Entry 5GRF (X-ray diffraction, 2.50 A resolution); this record covers chains A and B.

# Chain A
Molecule: Isocitrate dehydrogenase [NAD] subunit alpha, mitochondrial
Source organism: Homo sapiens
Notes: EC 1.1.1.41
UniProtKB: P50213 (IDH3A_HUMAN); residues 1-339 here correspond to UniProt positions 28-366 (UniProt number = residue number + 27)
Sequence (339 residues; row label = number of the first residue in the row):
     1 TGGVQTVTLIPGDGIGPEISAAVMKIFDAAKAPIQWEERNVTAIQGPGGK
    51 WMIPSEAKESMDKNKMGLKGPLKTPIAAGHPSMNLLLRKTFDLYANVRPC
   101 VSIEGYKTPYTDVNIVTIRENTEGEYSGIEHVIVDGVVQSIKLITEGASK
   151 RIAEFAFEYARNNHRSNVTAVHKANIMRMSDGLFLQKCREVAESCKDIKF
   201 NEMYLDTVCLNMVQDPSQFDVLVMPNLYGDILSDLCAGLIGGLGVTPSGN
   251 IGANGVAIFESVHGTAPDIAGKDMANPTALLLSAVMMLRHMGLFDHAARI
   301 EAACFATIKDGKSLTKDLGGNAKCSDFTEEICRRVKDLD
Not modelled in the structure: 1-3, 46-50, 76-80, 319, 339
Swiss-Prot annotation at these positions:
  - binding site (substrate): R88, R98, R119
  - binding site (Mg(2+)): D206, D230, D234
  - site (Critical for catalysis): Y126, K173
  - modified residue: K50 (N6-succinyllysine), T74 (Phosphothreonine), K196 (N6-acetyllysine), K316 (N6-acetyllysine), K323 (N6-succinyllysine)
Ligand contacts: ADP (adenosine-5'-diphosphate): Y204, T207, L210
Reported in the primary citation:
  - mutagenesis - E125A: unchanged catalytic activity
  - mutagenesis - D181A: abolished catalytic activity
  - mutagenesis - K142A: decreased catalytic activity on CIT and ADP

# Chain B
Molecule: Isocitrate dehydrogenase [NAD] subunit gamma, mitochondrial
Source organism: Homo sapiens
Notes: EC 1.1.1.41
UniProtKB: P51553 (IDH3G_HUMAN); residues 1-354 here correspond to UniProt positions 40-393 (UniProt number = residue number + 39)
Sequence (354 residues; each row starts with the number of its first residue):
     1 FSEQTIPPSAKYGGRHTVTMIPGDGIGPELMLHVKSVFRHACVPVDFEEV
    51 HVSSNADEEDIRNAIMAIRRNRVALKGNIETNHNLPPSHKSRNNILRTSL
   101 DLYANVIHCKSLPGVVTRHKDIDILIVRENTEGEYSSLEHESVAGVVESL
   151 AIITKAKSLRIAEYAFKLAQESGRKKVTAVHKANIMKLGDGLFLQCCREV
   201 AARYPQITFENMIVDNTTMQLVSRPQQFDVMVMPNLYGNIVNNVCAGLVG
   251 GPGLVAGANYGHVYAVFETATRNTGKSIANKNIANPTATLLASCMMLDHL
   301 KLHSYATSIRKAVLASMDNENMHTPDIGGQGTTSEAIQDVIRHIRVINGR
   351 AVEA
Not modelled in the structure: 1-14, 350-354
Sequence notes: engineered mutation A151 (Lys190 in P51553)
Swiss-Prot annotation at these positions:
  - binding site (citrate): T81, N94
  - binding site (substrate): R97, R128, D215
  - binding site (Mn(2+)): D215
  - binding site (ADP): N273, T274, N285
Bound ions: Mg2+: R272 (together with ADP, citric acid)
Ligand contacts: ADP (adenosine-5'-diphosphate): I26, N78, P252, G253, R272, N273, T274, G275, K276, S277, I278, A284, N285, D326
Reported in the primary citation:
  - contacts within the chain: E134-L236, L138-L150 (backbone contact)
  - mutagenesis - N78A, S91A, E134A: unchanged catalytic activity
  - mutagenesis - N273A, T274A: decreased catalytic activity on ADP
  - mutagenesis - K276A (5.4-fold): unchanged catalytic activity on ADP
  - mutagenesis - N285A: abolished catalytic activity on ADP
  - mutagenesis - D190A, Y237F: decreased catalytic activity on CIT and ADP

# Chain A / chain B interface
Pairs across the interface - 107 pairs, chain A then chain B:
  P109(A) - R118(B)  hydrogen bond (backbone-side chain)
  Y110(A) - R118(B)
  Y110(A) - H119(B)
  Y110(A) - V222(B)
  Y110(A) - L248(B)
  D112(A) - R118(B)  salt bridge
  E125(A) - K182(B)  salt bridge
  E125(A) - I185(B)
  E130(A) - M186(B)
  E130(A) - K187(B)  hydrogen bond (side chain-backbone)
  E130(A) - L188(B)  hydrogen bond (side chain-backbone)
  E130(A) - G189(B)  hydrogen bond (side chain-backbone)
  H131(A) - L188(B)
  G136(A) - T154(B)
  G136(A) - K155(B)  hydrogen bond (backbone-backbone)
  V137(A) - I152(B)  hydrophobic
  V137(A) - I153(B)
  V137(A) - T154(B)
  V138(A) - A151(B)
  V138(A) - I152(B)
  V138(A) - I153(B)  hydrogen bond (backbone-backbone)
  V138(A) - L188(B)  hydrophobic
  V138(A) - G189(B)
  Q139(A) - L150(B)
  Q139(A) - A151(B)
  Q139(A) - I152(B)
  S140(A) - S149(B)
  S140(A) - L150(B)
  S140(A) - A151(B)  hydrogen bond (backbone-backbone)
  S140(A) - M186(B)
  I141(A) - E148(B)
  I141(A) - S149(B)
  I141(A) - L150(B)  hydrophobic
  K142(A) - V147(B)
  K142(A) - E148(B)
  K142(A) - S149(B)  hydrogen bond (backbone-backbone)
  L143(A) - V146(B)  hydrophobic
  L143(A) - V147(B)
  L143(A) - E148(B)
  I144(A) - G145(B)
  I144(A) - V146(B)
  I144(A) - V147(B)  hydrogen bond (backbone-backbone)
  T145(A) - G145(B)
  E146(A) - G145(B)  hydrogen bond (backbone-backbone)
  H172(A) - H83(B)
  K173(A) - N239(B)  hydrogen bond
  A174(A) - H83(B)
  N175(A) - T81(B)
  N175(A) - H83(B)
  I176(A) - E134(B)
  I176(A) - Y135(B)  hydrophobic
  M177(A) - E134(B)
  M177(A) - S137(B)
  M177(A) - E139(B)
  R178(A) - T81(B)
  R178(A) - N82(B)
  R178(A) - H83(B)
  R178(A) - L85(B)  hydrogen bond (side chain-backbone)
  R178(A) - P86(B)  hydrogen bond (side chain-backbone)
  R178(A) - P87(B)
  R178(A) - H89(B)  hydrogen bond (side chain-backbone)
  R178(A) - E139(B)  hydrogen bond (backbone-side chain)
  M179(A) - P87(B)  hydrophobic
  M179(A) - E139(B)  hydrogen bond (backbone-side chain)
  M179(A) - H140(B)
  M179(A) - V147(B)  hydrophobic
  S180(A) - E139(B)  hydrogen bond
  S180(A) - V147(B)
  S180(A) - S149(B)
  L183(A) - V147(B)  hydrophobic
  R189(A) - N84(B)  hydrogen bond
  E202(A) - H83(B)  salt bridge
  Y204(A) - T81(B)
  Y204(A) - H83(B)  hydrogen bond
  D206(A) - N239(B)  hydrogen bond
  D206(A) - N243(B)
  C209(A) - V244(B)  hydrophobic
  L210(A) - N243(B)
  L210(A) - G247(B)
  L210(A) - P252(B)  hydrophobic
  L210(A) - T271(B)
  L210(A) - N273(B)
  V213(A) - V222(B)  hydrophobic
  V213(A) - V244(B)
  V213(A) - G247(B)
  V213(A) - L248(B)
  Q214(A) - R118(B)  hydrogen bond (backbone-side chain)
  Q214(A) - G247(B)
  Q214(A) - G250(B)
  Q214(A) - G251(B)
  D215(A) - R118(B)
  P216(A) - R118(B)
  Y228(A) - K182(B)  hydrogen bond (backbone-side chain)
  Y228(A) - L236(B)  hydrophobic
  D230(A) - D215(B)
  I231(A) - K182(B)
  I231(A) - D215(B)
  I231(A) - T218(B)
  I231(A) - I240(B)  hydrophobic
  D234(A) - D215(B)
  D234(A) - M219(B)
  L235(A) - T218(B)
  L235(A) - V222(B)  hydrophobic
  G238(A) - V222(B)
  L239(A) - V222(B)
  G242(A) - M219(B)
  L243(A) - M219(B)  hydrophobic
Also at the interface, not in a pair above, chain A (52 interface residues in all): V132, I133, L185, L205, L227, G229
Also at the interface, not in a pair above, chain B (54 interface residues in all): S91, E141, D190, L192, V214, A246

# Overview
52 residues of chain A face 54 of chain B across their interface; the contacts include 22 hydrogen bonds and 3
salt bridges. Polar pairs include D112(A)-R118(B), E125(A)-K182(B) and E202(A)-H83(B). The paper reports that
N273A and T274A of chain B reduce catalytic activity on ADP; contacts within the chain involving E134(B),
L236(B) and L138(B) among others; 12 substitutions were tested in all.
Here chain A is Isocitrate dehydrogenase [NAD] subunit alpha, mitochondrial and chain B is Isocitrate
dehydrogenase [NAD] subunit gamma, mitochondrial, both from Homo sapiens. Entry 5GRF (Crystal structure of the
alpha gamma mutant (gamma-K151A) of human IDH3 in complex with Mg(2+), citrate ...) was determined by X-ray
diffraction, deposited together with 5GRE, 5GRH, 5GRI and 5GRL.
